Entry 8INA (X-ray diffraction, 1.86 A resolution); this record covers chain A.

# Chain A
Name: Glycosyltransferase
From: Catharanthus roseus
Notes: EC 2.4.1.-
Reference sequence: A0A385Z961 (A0A385Z961_CATRO); residue numbers follow UniProt; this construct covers 1-474
Chain sequence (474 residues; numbered 1 to 474; the number before each row is that of its first residue):
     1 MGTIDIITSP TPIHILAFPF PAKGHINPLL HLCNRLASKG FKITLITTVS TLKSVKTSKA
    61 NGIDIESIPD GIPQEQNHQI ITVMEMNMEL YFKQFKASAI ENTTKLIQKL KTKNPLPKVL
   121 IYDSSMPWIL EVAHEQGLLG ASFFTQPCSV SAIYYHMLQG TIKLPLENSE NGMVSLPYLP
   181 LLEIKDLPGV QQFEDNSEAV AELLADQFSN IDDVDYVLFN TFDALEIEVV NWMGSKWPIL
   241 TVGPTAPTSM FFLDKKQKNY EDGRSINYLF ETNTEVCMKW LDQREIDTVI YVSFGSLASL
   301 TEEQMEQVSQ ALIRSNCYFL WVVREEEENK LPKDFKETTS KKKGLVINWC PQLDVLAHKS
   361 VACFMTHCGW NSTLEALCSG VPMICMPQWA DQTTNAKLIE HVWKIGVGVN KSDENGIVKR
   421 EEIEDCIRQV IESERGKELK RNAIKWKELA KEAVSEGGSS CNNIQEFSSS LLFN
Not modelled in the structure: 1-11, 165-172, 248-265, 413-416, 473-474
Ligand contacts: UDP (uridine-5'-diphosphate): G24, N27, Y268, Y291, S293, G295, S296, L297, V322, W349, C350, Q352, H367, G369, W370, N371, S372, E375, Q392

# Overview
Ligands of chain A: UDP.
Chain A is Glycosyltransferase (Catharanthus roseus); the structure, Crystal structure of UGT74AN3-UDP, was
determined by X-ray diffraction (same publication as 8IND, 8INO, 8INV, 8WRJ and 8WRK).
